Entry 6Y27 (X-ray diffraction, 1.38 A resolution); this record covers chains A and C of the 3 polymer chains in the assembly.

[Chain A]
Name: Lymphocyte antigen HLA-B27
Source organism: Homo sapiens
UniProt: A0A2R7Z5J3 (A0A2R7Z5J3_HUMAN); residues 1-276 here correspond to UniProt positions 25-300 (UniProt number = residue number + 24)
Chain sequence (276 residues; row label = number of the first residue in the row):
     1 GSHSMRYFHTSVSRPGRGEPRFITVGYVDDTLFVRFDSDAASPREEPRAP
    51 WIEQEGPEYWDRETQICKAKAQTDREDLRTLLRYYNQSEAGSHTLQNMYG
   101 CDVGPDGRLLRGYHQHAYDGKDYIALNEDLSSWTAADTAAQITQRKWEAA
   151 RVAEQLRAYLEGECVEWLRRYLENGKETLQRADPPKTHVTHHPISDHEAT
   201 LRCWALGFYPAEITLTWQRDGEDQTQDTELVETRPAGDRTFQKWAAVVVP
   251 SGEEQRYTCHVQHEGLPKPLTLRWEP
Disulfide bonds: Cys101-Cys164, Cys203-Cys259

[Chain C]
Name: mA
Source organism: synthetic construct
Chain sequence (9 residues; row label = number of the first residue in the row):
     1 GRLNAPIKV

[Interface between chain A and chain C]
Contacting residue pairs - 35 pairs, chain A then chain C:
  Tyr7(A) with Gly1(C), hydrogen bond (side chain-backbone); Arg2(C)
  His9(A) with Arg2(C), hydrogen bond
  Thr24(A) with Arg2(C), hydrogen bond
  Glu45(A) with Arg2(C), salt bridge
  Arg62(A) with Arg2(C), hydrogen bond (side chain-backbone); Asn4(C)
  Glu63(A) with Gly1(C); Arg2(C), salt bridge
  Ile66(A) with Arg2(C); Leu3(C); Asn4(C)
  Cys67(A) with Arg2(C), hydrogen bond
  Glu76(A) with Lys8(C), salt bridge
  Asp77(A) with Lys8(C); Val9(C), hydrogen bond (side chain-backbone)
  Thr80(A) with Val9(C)
  Leu81(A) with Val9(C), hydrophobic
  Tyr84(A) with Val9(C), hydrogen bond (side chain-backbone)
  Tyr99(A) with Arg2(C); Leu3(C), hydrogen bond (side chain-backbone)
  Thr143(A) with Val9(C), hydrogen bond (side chain-backbone)
  Lys146(A) with Lys8(C); Val9(C), hydrogen bond (side chain-backbone)
  Trp147(A) with Ile7(C), hydrophobic; Lys8(C), hydrogen bond (side chain-backbone)
  Val152(A) with Ile7(C), hydrophobic
  Gln155(A) with Ala5(C)
  Leu156(A) with Leu3(C), hydrophobic; Ile7(C), hydrophobic
  Tyr159(A) with Gly1(C), hydrogen bond (side chain-backbone); Arg2(C); Leu3(C)
  Trp167(A) with Gly1(C)
  Tyr171(A) with Gly1(C), hydrogen bond (side chain-backbone)
Interface residues without a listed pair, chain A (30 interface residues in all): Met5, Val25, Val34, Tyr59, Thr73, His114, Tyr123

[In short]
Chain A and chain C form an interface of 30 and 8 residues respectively; the contacts include 13 hydrogen
bonds and 3 salt bridges. Among the polar pairs are Glu45(A)-Arg2(C), Glu63(A)-Arg2(C) and Glu76(A)-Lys8(C).
Here chain A is Lymphocyte antigen HLA-B27 (Homo sapiens) and chain C is mA (synthetic construct). Entry 6Y27
(Crystal structure of HLA-B2709 complexed with the nona-peptide mA) was determined by X-ray diffraction.
